7ZXF - chains D and E of the 5 polymer chains in the assembly; structure by X-ray diffraction, 3.72 A resolution.

[Chain D]
Protein: 10D8 heavy chain
Organism: Mus musculus
Amino-acid sequence (466 residues; each row starts with the number of its first residue; numbers below 1 keep their minus sign (Met-18 is residue -18)):
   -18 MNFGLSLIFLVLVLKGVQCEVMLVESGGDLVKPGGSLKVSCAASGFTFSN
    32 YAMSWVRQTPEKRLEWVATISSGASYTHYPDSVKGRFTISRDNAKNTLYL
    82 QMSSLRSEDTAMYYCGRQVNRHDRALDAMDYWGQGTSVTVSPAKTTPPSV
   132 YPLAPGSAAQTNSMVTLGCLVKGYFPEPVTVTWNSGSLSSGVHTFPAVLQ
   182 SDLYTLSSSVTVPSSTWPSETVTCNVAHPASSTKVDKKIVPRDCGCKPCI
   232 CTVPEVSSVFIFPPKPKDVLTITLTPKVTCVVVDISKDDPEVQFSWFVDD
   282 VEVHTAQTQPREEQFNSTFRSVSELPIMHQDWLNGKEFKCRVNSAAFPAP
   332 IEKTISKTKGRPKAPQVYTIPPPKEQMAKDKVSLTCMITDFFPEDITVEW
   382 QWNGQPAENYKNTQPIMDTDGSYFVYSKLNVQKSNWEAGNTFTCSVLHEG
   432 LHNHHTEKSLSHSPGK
Not modelled in the structure: -18 to 0, 137-142, 221-447
Disulfides: Cys22-Cys96, Cys150-Cys205

[Chain E]
Protein: 10D8 light chain
Organism: Mus musculus
Amino-acid sequence (240 residues; each row starts with the number of its first residue; numbers below 1 keep their minus sign (Met-19 is residue -19)):
   -19 MDSQAQVLMLLLLWVSGTCGDIVMSQSPSSLAVSVGEKVTMSCKSSQSLF
    31 YSSNQKNYLAWYQQKPGQSPKLLIYWASTRESGVPDRFTGSGSGTDFTLT
    81 ISSVKAEDLAVYYCQQYYSYPPTFGGGTKLEIKRADAAPTVSIFPPSSEQ
   131 LTSGGASVVCFLNNFYPKDINVKWKIDGSERQNGVLNSWTDQDSKDSTYS
   181 MSSTLTLTKDEYERHNSYTCEATHKTSTSPIVKSFNRNEC
Not modelled in the structure: -19 to 0, 218-220
Disulfides: Cys23-Cys94, Cys140-Cys200

[How chain D and chain E interact]
Residue-residue contacts - 66 pairs, chain D then chain E:
  Gln39(D) - Gln44(E)  hydrogen bond
  Lys43(D) - Gln44(E)  hydrogen bond
  Lys43(D) - Val91(E)
  Lys43(D) - Tyr93(E)  hydrogen bond (backbone-side chain)
  Leu45(D) - Tyr93(E)  hydrophobic
  Leu45(D) - Phe104(E)  hydrophobic
  Trp47(D) - Pro101(E)  hydrophobic
  Trp47(D) - Pro102(E)
  His59(D) - Tyr100(E)
  Tyr95(D) - Gln48(E)
  Tyr95(D) - Ser49(E)
  Tyr95(D) - Pro50(E)
  Arg102(D) - Tyr55(E)
  His103(D) - Lys36(E)
  His103(D) - Trp56(E)
  Arg105(D) - Tyr31(E)  hydrogen bond
  Arg105(D) - Tyr38(E)
  Arg105(D) - Tyr97(E)  hydrogen bond (side chain-backbone)
  Arg105(D) - Tyr98(E)  hydrogen bond (side chain-backbone)
  Ala106(D) - Tyr100(E)  hydrogen bond (backbone-side chain)
  Leu107(D) - Tyr97(E)
  Leu107(D) - Ser99(E)
  Leu107(D) - Tyr100(E)  hydrophobic
  Leu107(D) - Pro102(E)  hydrophobic
  Asp108(D) - Tyr97(E)
  Ala109(D) - Ala40(E)  hydrophobic
  Ala109(D) - Tyr42(E)
  Met110(D) - Tyr42(E)  hydrogen bond (backbone-side chain)
  Met110(D) - Leu52(E)
  Asp111(D) - Glu61(E)
  Trp113(D) - Tyr42(E)
  Trp113(D) - Pro50(E)
  Trp113(D) - Phe104(E)  hydrophobic
  Gly114(D) - Ser49(E)  hydrogen bond (backbone-side chain)
  Tyr132(D) - Gln130(E)
  Tyr132(D) - Ser133(E)  hydrogen bond
  Pro133(D) - Ser127(E)
  Leu134(D) - Phe124(E)
  Ala135(D) - Phe124(E)
  Ala135(D) - Pro125(E)
  Pro136(D) - Phe124(E)
  Thr147(D) - Phe124(E)
  Gly149(D) - Phe141(E)
  Leu151(D) - Val139(E)  hydrophobic
  His174(D) - Asn143(E)
  His174(D) - Asn144(E)  hydrogen bond
  His174(D) - Asp173(E)
  His174(D) - Ser180(E)  hydrogen bond
  Phe176(D) - Phe141(E)  hydrophobic
  Phe176(D) - Leu142(E)
  Phe176(D) - Ser168(E)
  Phe176(D) - Thr170(E)
  Phe176(D) - Ser180(E)
  Phe176(D) - Met181(E)
  Phe176(D) - Ser182(E)
  Pro177(D) - Ser168(E)  hydrogen bond (backbone-side chain)
  Pro177(D) - Trp169(E)
  Val179(D) - Leu166(E)  hydrophobic
  Val179(D) - Asn167(E)
  Val179(D) - Ser168(E)
  Gln181(D) - Leu166(E)
  Thr186(D) - Leu166(E)
  Ser188(D) - Phe141(E)
  Ser188(D) - Ser182(E)
  Ser189(D) - Phe141(E)
  Ser190(D) - Phe141(E)
Interface residues without a listed pair, chain D (41 interface residues in all): Val37, Thr50, Asp62, Gln115, Leu148, Thr192, Lys218
Interface residues without a listed pair, chain E (46 interface residues in all): Asp1, Lys51, Ser122, Glu129, Thr186

[Overview]
Chain D and chain E form an interface of 41 and 46 residues respectively; the contacts include 13 hydrogen
bonds. Polar contacts include Gln39(D)-Gln44(E), Lys43(D)-Gln44(E) and Lys43(D)-Tyr93(E).
Chain D is 10D8 heavy chain and chain E is 10D8 light chain, both from Mus musculus; the structure, Pfs48/45
bound to monoclonal antibodies 10D8 and 85RF45.1, was determined by X-ray diffraction (same publication as
7ZWF, 7ZWI, 7ZWM and 7ZXG).
